Entry 5JVZ (X-ray diffraction, 2.62 A resolution); this record covers chains A and B.

# Chain A (and B)
Molecule: Prostaglandin G/H synthase 2
Organism: Mus musculus
Notes: EC 1.14.99.1; chain B of this document is another copy of the same molecule, construct and numbering; everything in this record applies to it too
Reference sequence: Q05769 (PGH2_MOUSE); residues 35-584 here correspond to UniProt positions 20-569 (UniProt number = residue number - 15)
Chain sequence (552 residues; row label = number of the first residue in the row):
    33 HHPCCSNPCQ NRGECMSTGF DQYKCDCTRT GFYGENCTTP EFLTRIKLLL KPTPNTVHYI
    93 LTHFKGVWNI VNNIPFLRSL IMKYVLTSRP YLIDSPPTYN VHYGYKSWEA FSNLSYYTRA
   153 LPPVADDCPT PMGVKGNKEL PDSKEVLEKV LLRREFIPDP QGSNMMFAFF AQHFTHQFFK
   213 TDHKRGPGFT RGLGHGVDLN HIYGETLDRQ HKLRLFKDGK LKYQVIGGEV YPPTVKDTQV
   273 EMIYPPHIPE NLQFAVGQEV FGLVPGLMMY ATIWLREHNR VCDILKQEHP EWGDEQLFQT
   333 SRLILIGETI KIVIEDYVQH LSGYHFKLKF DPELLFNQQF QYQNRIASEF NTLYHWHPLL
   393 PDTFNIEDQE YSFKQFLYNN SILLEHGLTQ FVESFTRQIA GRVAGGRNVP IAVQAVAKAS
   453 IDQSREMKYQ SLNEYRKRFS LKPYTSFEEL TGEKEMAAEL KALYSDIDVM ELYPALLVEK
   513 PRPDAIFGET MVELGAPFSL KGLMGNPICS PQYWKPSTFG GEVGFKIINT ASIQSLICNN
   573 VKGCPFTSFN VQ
Differences from the reference sequence: expression tag (33-34); engineered mutation P122 (Ser107 in Q05769)
Disulfides: C36-C47, C37-C160, C41-C57, C59-C69, C570-C576
Covalent attachments: N-acetylglucosamine (NAG) linked to N68, N411; glycan linked to N145
Small-molecule neighbours:
  - acrylic acid (AKR), molecule 1: T238, D240, R241, K244, Q271, V272, E273, E291
  - acrylic acid (AKR), molecule 2: S478, F479, E480, A489, A490, K493
  - protoporphyrin IX containing co (COH): Y149, A200, A203, Q204, T207, H208, F211, K212, T213, H215, L295, V296, N383, Y386, H387, W388, H389, L392, F405, L409, V448, Q455
  - flurbiprofen (FLP): V117, R121, V350, L353, S354, Y356, L360, L385, Y386, W388, M523, V524, G527, A528, S531, L532

# Interface between chain A and chain B
Residue-residue contacts (110; chain A residue first):
  R44(A) with Q544(B)
  E46(A) with Q544(B); K547(B), salt bridge; S549(B), hydrogen bond
  M48(A) with H321(B); G552(B); G553(B)
  S49(A) with H321(B), hydrogen bond (backbone-side chain); E323(B), hydrogen bond; W324(B), hydrogen bond
  T50(A) with E320(B); E323(B)
  G51(A) with E323(B)
  F52(A) with P322(B); E323(B)
  D58(A) with K547(B); P548(B); S549(B), hydrogen bond
  T60(A) with K547(B); P548(B)
  R61(A) with F368(B); P543(B), hydrogen bond (side chain-backbone); W546(B), hydrogen bond (side chain-backbone); K547(B)
  D126(A) with Q544(B), hydrogen bond
  P128(A) with Y374(B); S542(B); Y545(B)
  P129(A) with Y545(B), hydrogen bond (backbone-side chain)
  T130(A) with Y545(B)
  Y135(A) with E327(B), hydrogen bond; Q331(B)
  Y137(A) with E327(B); Q328(B), hydrogen bond (side chain-backbone); Q331(B)
  K138(A) with L335(B); Q544(B), hydrogen bond (side chain-backbone); Y545(B); T550(B), hydrogen bond
  S139(A) with Q331(B)
  W140(A) with D230(B); Q331(B); R334(B); L335(B); I338(B), hydrophobic; N538(B); P539(B), hydrophobic
  E141(A) with L239(B); Q331(B)
  F143(A) with P539(B), hydrophobic; Y545(B)
  D230(A) with W140(B)
  L239(A) with E141(B)
  H321(A) with M48(B); S49(B), hydrogen bond (side chain-backbone)
  P322(A) with F52(B)
  E323(A) with S49(B), hydrogen bond; G51(B), hydrogen bond (side chain-backbone); F52(B)
  W324(A) with S49(B), hydrogen bond
  E327(A) with Y135(B), hydrogen bond; Y137(B)
  Q328(A) with Y137(B), hydrogen bond (backbone-side chain)
  Q331(A) with Y135(B); Y137(B); S139(B); W140(B); E141(B)
  R334(A) with W140(B)
  L335(A) with K138(B); W140(B)
  I338(A) with W140(B), hydrophobic
  F368(A) with R61(B); Q371(B), hydrogen bond (backbone-side chain)
  N369(A) with Q371(B)
  Q370(A) with Q371(B), hydrogen bond (backbone-side chain)
  Q371(A) with F368(B), hydrogen bond (side chain-backbone); N369(B); Q370(B), hydrogen bond (side chain-backbone)
  F372(A) with Q373(B), hydrogen bond (backbone-side chain)
  Q373(A) with F372(B), hydrogen bond (side chain-backbone); Q373(B); Y374(B), hydrogen bond (side chain-backbone)
  Y374(A) with Q373(B), hydrogen bond (backbone-side chain); Q375(B), hydrogen bond (backbone-side chain)
  Q375(A) with Y374(B), hydrogen bond (side chain-backbone)
  N538(A) with W140(B)
  P539(A) with W140(B), hydrophobic; F143(B), hydrophobic
  S542(A) with P128(B)
  P543(A) with R61(B), hydrogen bond (backbone-side chain)
  Q544(A) with R44(B); D126(B), hydrogen bond; K138(B)
  Y545(A) with P129(B), hydrogen bond (side chain-backbone); T130(B); K138(B); F143(B)
  W546(A) with R61(B), hydrogen bond (backbone-side chain)
  K547(A) with E46(B), salt bridge; D58(B); T60(B); R61(B)
  P548(A) with D58(B); T60(B)
  S549(A) with E46(B); D58(B), hydrogen bond (backbone-side chain)
  T550(A) with K138(B), hydrogen bond
  G552(A) with M48(B)
  G553(A) with M48(B)
Also at the interface, not in a pair above, chain A (57 interface residues in all): V229, E365, L367
Also at the interface, not in a pair above, chain B (58 interface residues in all): T50, V229, L367, I540

# In short
57 residues of chain A and 58 residues of chain B are in contact, with 35 hydrogen bonds and 2 salt bridges.
Polar contacts include E46(A)-K547(B), E46(A)-S549(B) and S49(A)-H321(B). Bound to chain A: flurbiprofen,
protoporphyrin IX containing co and acrylic acid.
Chain A and chain B are both Prostaglandin G/H synthase 2 (Mus musculus); the structure, Crystal structure of
flurbiprofen bound to S121P murine COX-2 mutant, was determined by X-ray diffraction together with 5JVY and
5JW1 from the same study.
